Entry 8G8Z (electron microscopy, 4.30 A resolution (low resolution: residue-level contacts below are approximate; hydrogen-bond / salt-bridge calls are withheld)); this record covers chains B and J of the 8 polymer chains in the assembly.

[Chain B]
Molecule: 31-nt DNA strand
From: Escherichia coli
Sequence (31 nucleotides; row label = number of the first residue in the row):
     1 CTCTGAATCT CTTCCTCGTG TGGTCAGGAC G

[Chain J]
Molecule: DNA-directed RNA polymerase subunit beta'
From: Escherichia coli
Reference sequence: A0A369F490 (A0A369F490_ECOLX); numbering as in UniProt (aligned over 16-1373)
Sequence (1358 residues; row label = number of the first residue in the row):
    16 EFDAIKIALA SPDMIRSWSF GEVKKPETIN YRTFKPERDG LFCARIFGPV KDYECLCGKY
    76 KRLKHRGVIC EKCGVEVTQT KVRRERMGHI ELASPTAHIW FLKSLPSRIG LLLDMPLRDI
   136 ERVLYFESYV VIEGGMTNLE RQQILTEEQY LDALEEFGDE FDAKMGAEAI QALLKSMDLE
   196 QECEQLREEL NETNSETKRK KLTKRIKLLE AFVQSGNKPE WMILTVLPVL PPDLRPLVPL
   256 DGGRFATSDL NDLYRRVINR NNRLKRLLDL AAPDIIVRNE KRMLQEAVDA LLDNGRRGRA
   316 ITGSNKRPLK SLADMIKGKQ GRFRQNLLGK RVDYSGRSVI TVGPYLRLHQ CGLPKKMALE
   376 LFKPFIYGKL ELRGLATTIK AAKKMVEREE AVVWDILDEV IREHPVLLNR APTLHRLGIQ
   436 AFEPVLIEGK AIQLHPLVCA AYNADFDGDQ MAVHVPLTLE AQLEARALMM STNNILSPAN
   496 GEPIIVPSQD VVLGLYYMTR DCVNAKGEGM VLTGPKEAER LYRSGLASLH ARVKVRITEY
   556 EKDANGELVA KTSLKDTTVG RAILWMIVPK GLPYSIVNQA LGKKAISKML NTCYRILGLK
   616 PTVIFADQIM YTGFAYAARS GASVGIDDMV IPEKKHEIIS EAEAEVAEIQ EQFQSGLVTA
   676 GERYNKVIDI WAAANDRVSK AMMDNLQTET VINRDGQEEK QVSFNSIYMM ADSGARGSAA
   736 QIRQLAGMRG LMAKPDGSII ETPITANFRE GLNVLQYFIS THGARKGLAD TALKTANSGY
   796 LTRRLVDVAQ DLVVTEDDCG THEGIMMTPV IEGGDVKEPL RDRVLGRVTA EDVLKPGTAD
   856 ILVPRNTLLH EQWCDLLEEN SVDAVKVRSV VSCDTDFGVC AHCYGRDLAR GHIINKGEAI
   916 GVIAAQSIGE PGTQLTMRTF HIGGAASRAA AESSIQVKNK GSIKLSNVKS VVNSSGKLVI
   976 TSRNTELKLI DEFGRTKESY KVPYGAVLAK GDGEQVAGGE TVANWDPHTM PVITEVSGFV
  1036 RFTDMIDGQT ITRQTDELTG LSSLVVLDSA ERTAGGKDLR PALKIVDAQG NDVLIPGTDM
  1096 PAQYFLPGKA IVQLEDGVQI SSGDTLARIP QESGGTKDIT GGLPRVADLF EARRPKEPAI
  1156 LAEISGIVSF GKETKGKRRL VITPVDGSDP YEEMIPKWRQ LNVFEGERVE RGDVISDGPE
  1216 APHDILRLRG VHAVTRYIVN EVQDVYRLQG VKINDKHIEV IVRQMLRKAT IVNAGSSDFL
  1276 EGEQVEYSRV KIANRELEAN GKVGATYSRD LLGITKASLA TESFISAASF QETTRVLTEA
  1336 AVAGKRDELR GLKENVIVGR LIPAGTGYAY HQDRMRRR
Unresolved in the structure: 934-947, 1127-1133
Bound ions: Mg2+: Asp460, Asp462, Asp464 (shared with 1 residue of chain R)

[Chain B / chain J interface]
Contacting residue pairs (34):
  DC3(B) with Ser210(J); Thr212(J)
  DT4(B) with Glu211(J); Thr212(J)
  DC11(B) with Leu120(J)
  DT12(B) with Arg311(J); Glu1327(J); Thr1329(J)
  DT13(B) with Tyr795(J); Gln1326(J); Glu1327(J)
  DC14(B) with Arg339(J); Tyr795(J); Arg798(J)
  DC15(B) with Thr790(J); Ala791(J); Gly794(J)
  DT16(B) with Arg339(J)
  DC17(B) with Arg352(J)
  DG18(B) with Arg346(J); Arg352(J)
  DT24(B) with Asn320(J)
  DC25(B) with Arg259(J); Phe260(J); Ala261(J); Ser319(J); Asn320(J)
  DA26(B) with Tyr46(J); Arg259(J); Asp267(J); Arg270(J); Gly318(J); Ser319(J)
  DG27(B) with Arg270(J)
Also at the interface, not in a pair above, chain B (15 interface residues in all): DT2
Also at the interface, not in a pair above, chain J (28 interface residues in all): Asn209, Ala426, Gln465

[In short]
15 residues of chain B and 28 residues of chain J are in contact. The Mg2+ site is built by Asp460(J),
Asp462(J) and Asp464(J).
Here chain B is a 31-nt DNA strand and chain J is DNA-directed RNA polymerase subunit beta', both from
Escherichia coli. Entry 8G8Z (Cryo-EM structure of 3DVA component 1 of Escherichia coli que-PEC (paused
elongation complex) RNA Polymerase plus ...) was determined by electron microscopy, deposited together with
8F3C, 8G00, 8G1S, 8G2W, 8G4W and 8G7E.
